3B5N - chains B and D of the 4 polymer chains in the assembly; structure by X-ray diffraction, 1.60 A resolution.

Chain B:
Protein: Protein SSO1
Organism: Saccharomyces cerevisiae
UniProtKB: P32867 (SSO1_YEAST); residue numbers follow UniProt; this construct covers 189-257
Amino-acid sequence (69 residues; each row starts with the number of its first residue):
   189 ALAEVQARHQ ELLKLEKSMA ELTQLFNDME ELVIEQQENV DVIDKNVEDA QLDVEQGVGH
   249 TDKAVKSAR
What the authors report for this chain:
  - conformationally variable residues (helix shift): Gln225
  - mutagenesis - Q225G: decreased stability

Chain D:
Protein: Protein transport protein SEC9
Organism: Saccharomyces cerevisiae
UniProtKB: P40357 (SEC9_YEAST); residues 589-650 here = UniProt positions 589-650
Amino-acid sequence (64 residues; row label = number of the first residue in the row):
   587 GSEMELEIDR NLDQIQQVSN RLKKMALTTG KELDSQQKRL NNIEESTDDL DINLHMNTNR
   647 LAGI
Sequence notes: expression tag (587-588)
What the authors report for this chain:
  - mutagenesis - T615M (Tm 57 degC): increased stability

How chain B and chain D interact:
Contacting residue pairs (7):
  Arg196(B) - Glu591(D)  salt bridge
  Arg196(B) - Ile594(D)
  Leu200(B) - Leu598(D)  hydrophobic
  Leu203(B) - Leu598(D)  hydrophobic
  Leu210(B) - Leu608(D)  hydrophobic
  Phe214(B) - Leu608(D)
  Val242(B) - Leu640(D)  hydrophobic
Interface residues without a listed pair, chain B (8 interface residues in all): Met207, Thr249
Interface residues without a listed pair, chain D (8 interface residues in all): Ile601, Ala612, Leu647

Overview:
The chain B/chain D interface involves 8 residues from each chain; the contacts include 1 salt bridge. Its one
salt-bridged contact is Arg196(B)-Glu591(D). The paper reports that Q225G of chain B reduces stability;
conformational variability at Gln225(B).
Chain B is Protein SSO1 and chain D is Protein transport protein SEC9, both from Saccharomyces cerevisiae; the
structure, Structure of the yeast plasma membrane SNARE complex, was determined by X-ray diffraction.
